Entry 4IP8 (X-ray diffraction, 2.19 A resolution); this record covers chains A and C of the 4 polymer chains in the assembly.

[Chain A (and C)]
Protein: Serum amyloid A-1 protein
From: Homo sapiens
Notes: chain C of this document is another copy of the same molecule, construct and numbering; everything in this record applies to it too
Reference sequence: P0DJI8 (SAA1_HUMAN); residues 1-104 here correspond to UniProt positions 19-122 (UniProt number = residue number + 18)
Sequence (105 residues; numbered 0 to 104; the number before each row is that of its first residue; numbering starts at 0):
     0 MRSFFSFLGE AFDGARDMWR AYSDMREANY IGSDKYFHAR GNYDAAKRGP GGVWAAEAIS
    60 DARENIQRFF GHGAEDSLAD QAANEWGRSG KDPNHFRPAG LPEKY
Sequence notes: expression tag (0)
Small-molecule neighbours: O-acetaldehydyl-hexaethylene glycol (P4C): Tyr-21, Met-24, Ile-58, Ala-61, Arg-62, Ile-65, Gln-66
Curated features (UniProtKB/Swiss-Prot):
  - region: Arg-1 to Ala-27 (Important for amyloid formation)
  - modified residue: Asn-83 (N4,N4-dimethylasparagine)
Reported in the primary citation:
  - contacts within the chain: Tyr-35/Arg-39, Tyr-35/Arg-96, Arg-39/Tyr-104, Arg-96/Tyr-104
  - mutagenesis - W53A/I65A/F68A/F69A: decreased stability
  - mutagenesis - R1A/R62A/H71A: abolished binding to HDL

[Interface between chain A and chain C]
Pairs across the interface (16):
  Met-0(A) / Trp-18(C)
  Arg-1(A) / Trp-18(C)
  Phe-4(A) / Phe-11(C)
  Phe-4(A) / Ala-14(C)  hydrophobic
  Ser-5(A) / Arg-15(C)
  Leu-7(A) / Phe-11(C)  hydrophobic
  Gly-8(A) / Phe-11(C)
  Gly-8(A) / Asp-12(C)
  Phe-11(A) / Phe-4(C)  hydrophobic
  Phe-11(A) / Leu-7(C)  hydrophobic
  Phe-11(A) / Phe-11(C)  hydrophobic
  Ala-14(A) / Phe-4(C)  hydrophobic
  Arg-15(A) / Phe-4(C)
  Arg-15(A) / Ser-5(C)
  Trp-18(A) / Met-0(C)
  Trp-18(A) / Arg-1(C)
Interface residues without a listed pair, chain A (11 interface residues in all): Asp-12
Interface residues without a listed pair, chain C (11 interface residues in all): Gly-8

[In short]
The chain A/chain C interface involves 11 residues from each chain. Bound to chain A:
O-acetaldehydyl-hexaethylene glycol. The paper reports that W53A/I65A/F68A/F69A of chain A reduce stability;
contacts within the chain involving Tyr-35(A), Arg-39(A) and Arg-96(A) among others.
Chain A and chain C are both Serum amyloid A-1 protein (Homo sapiens); the structure, Structure of human serum
amyloid A1, was determined by X-ray diffraction (same publication as 4IP9).
